PDB entry 4EJE | X-ray diffraction, 2.20 A resolution | chains A and C

# Chain A
Name: Tumor susceptibility gene 101 protein
Organism: Homo sapiens
Notes: fragment: UEV domain
UniProtKB: Q99816 (TS101_HUMAN); residues 1-145 here = UniProt positions 1-145
Chain sequence (159 residues; each row starts with the number of its first residue; numbers below 1 keep their minus sign (Met-13 is residue -13)):
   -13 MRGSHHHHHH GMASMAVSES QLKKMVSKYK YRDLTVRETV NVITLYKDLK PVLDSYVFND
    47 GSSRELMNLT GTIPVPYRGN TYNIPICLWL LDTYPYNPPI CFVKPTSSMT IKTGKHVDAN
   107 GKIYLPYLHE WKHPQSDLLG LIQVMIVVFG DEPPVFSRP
Disordered / not traced: -13 to 2
Sequence notes: expression tag (-13 to 0)
Curated features (UniProtKB/Swiss-Prot):
  - modified residue: Ala2 (N-acetylalanine)
  - mutagenesis: Val43 (V43A: Reduces interaction with ubiquitin; inhibits down-regulation of EGFR), Asn45 (N45A: Reduces interaction with ubiquitin. No effect on MGRN1-binding), Asp46 (D46A: Reduces interaction with ubiquitin), Tyr63 (Y63A: Reduces interaction with HIV-1 p6; impairs HIV-1 budding), Phe88 (F88A: Reduces interaction with ubiquitin; no effect on in interaction with HIV-1 p6), Val89 (V89A: No change in interaction with p6; no effect on HIV-1 budding), Met95 (M95A: Reduces interaction with VPS37B and HIV-1 p6; abolishes interaction with PDCD6IP; impairs HIV-1 budding; inhibits down-regulation of EGFR. Abolishes MGRN1-binding ...), Val141 (V141A: Reduces interaction with HIV-1 p6)

# Chain C
Name: Matrix protein VP40
Notes: fragment: Ebola virus PTAP Late domain
UniProtKB: Q05128 (VP40_EBOZM); residues 1-9 here correspond to UniProt positions 5-13 (UniProt number = residue number + 4)
Chain sequence (9 residues; each row starts with the number of its first residue):
     1 ILPTAPPEY
Curated features (UniProtKB/Swiss-Prot):
  - motif: Pro3 to Pro6 (PTAP/PSAP motif), Pro6 to Tyr9 (PPXY motif)

# Interface between chain A and chain C
Residue-residue contacts - 26 pairs, chain A then chain C:
  Asp34(A) with Ile1(C)
  Tyr63(A) with Pro6(C), hydrophobic
  Tyr68(A) with Thr4(C); Ala5(C); Pro6(C), hydrophobic; Pro7(C)
  Asn69(A) with Ile1(C); Leu2(C), hydrogen bond (side chain-backbone); Pro3(C); Thr4(C), hydrogen bond (backbone-backbone)
  Ile70(A) with Thr4(C)
  Thr92(A) with Pro3(C)
  Met95(A) with Pro3(C); Thr4(C)
  Lys98(A) with Glu8(C), salt bridge
  Pro139(A) with Pro6(C), hydrophobic
  Val141(A) with Ala5(C); Pro6(C)
  Phe142(A) with Ala5(C); Pro6(C); Pro7(C); Glu8(C)
  Ser143(A) with Ala5(C); Pro6(C), hydrogen bond (backbone-backbone); Pro7(C); Glu8(C)
Other interface residues (no listed pair), chain A (15 interface residues in all): Thr58, Thr67, Pro71

# In short
15 residues of chain A face 8 of chain C across their interface, with 3 hydrogen bonds and 1 salt bridge.
Polar pairs include Lys98(A)-Glu8(C), Asn69(A)-Leu2(C) and Asn69(A)-Thr4(C). From UniProt: 8 mutagenesis sites
on chain A.
Chain A is Tumor susceptibility gene 101 protein (Homo sapiens) and chain C is Matrix protein VP40; the
structure, Structure Of The Tsg101 UEV Domain In Complex With an Ebola PTAP late Domain Peptide, was
determined by X-ray diffraction.
